Entry 4ZAK (X-ray diffraction, 2.82 A resolution); this record covers chains C and D of the 4 polymer chains in the assembly.

[Chain C]
Name: Protein Trav11, Va14Ja18/Vb8.2, Human nkt tcr alpha chain
Organism: Mus musculus
UniProtKB: chimeric construct of A0A0B4J1J9, A0N4Z0, K7N5M3: residues 1-93 from A0A0B4J1J9 (A0A0B4J1J9_MOUSE) positions 22-114 (UniProt number = residue number + 21); residues 94-112 from A0N4Z0 positions 2-20 (UniProt number = residue number - 92); residues 114-208 from K7N5M3 positions 116-210 (UniProt number = residue number + 2)
Chain sequence (209 residues; each row starts with the number of its first residue; numbering starts at 0):
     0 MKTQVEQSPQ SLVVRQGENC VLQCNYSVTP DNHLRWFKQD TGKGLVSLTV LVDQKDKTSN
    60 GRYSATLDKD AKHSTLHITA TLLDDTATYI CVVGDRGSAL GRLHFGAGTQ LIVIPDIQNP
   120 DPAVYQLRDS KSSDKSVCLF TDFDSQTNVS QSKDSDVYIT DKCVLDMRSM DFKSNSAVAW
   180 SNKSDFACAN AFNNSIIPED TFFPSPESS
Unresolved in the structure: 0-1, 205-208
Sequence notes: initiating methionine (0); conflict Ala98 (Thr6 in A0N4Z0), His103 (Tyr11 in A0N4Z0), Ala106 (Arg14 in A0N4Z0), Ile111 (Thr19 in A0N4Z0); linker (113)
Cystine bridges: Cys23-Cys90, Cys137-Cys187
Ligand contacts: 4LX (N-[(2S,3S,4R)-1-(alpha-D-galactopyranosyloxy)-3,4-dihydroxyoctadecan-2-yl]hexacosanethioamide): Pro29, Asp30, Asn31, Asp94, Arg95, Gly96
Reported in the primary citation:
  - binding site for 4LX: Arg95, Gly96

[Chain D]
Name: T cell antigen receptor beta chain 8.2, T-cell receptor beta-2 chain C region, Protein Trbc2
Organism: Mus musculus
UniProtKB: chimeric construct of A0A075B5J4, A0A5B9: residues 113-129 from A0A075B5J4 (A0A075B5J4_MOUSE) positions 2-18 (UniProt number = residue number - 111); residues 130-240 from A0A5B9 positions 18-128 (UniProt number = residue number - 112)
Chain sequence (241 residues; each row starts with the number of its first residue; numbering starts at 0):
     0 MEAAVTQSPR NKVAVTGGKV TLSCNQTNNH NNMYWYRQDT GHGLRLIHYS YGAGSTEKGD
    60 IPDGYKASRP SQENFSLILE LATPSQTSVY FCASGDEGYT QYFGPGTRLL VLEDLRNVTP
   120 PKVSLFEPSK AEISHTQKAT LVCLATGFYP DHVELSWWVN GKEVHSGVCT DPQPLKEQPA
   180 LNDSRYSLSS RLRVSATFWQ NPRNHFRCQV QFYGLSENDE WTQDRAKPVT QIVSAEAWGR
   240 A
Unresolved in the structure: 0-1
Sequence notes: engineered mutation Cys168 (Ser56 in A0A5B9), Ser186 (Cys74 in A0A5B9)
Cystine bridges: Cys23-Cys91, Cys142-Cys207

[Chain C / chain D interface]
Residue-residue contacts (92):
  His32(C) - Tyr98(D)
  Arg34(C) - Tyr98(D)
  Arg34(C) - Thr99(D)  hydrogen bond
  Phe36(C) - Phe102(D)  hydrophobic
  Gln38(C) - Gln37(D)  hydrogen bond
  Gln38(C) - Phe90(D)
  Gly41(C) - Arg107(D)
  Gly43(C) - Phe90(D)
  Leu44(C) - Leu43(D)  hydrophobic
  Leu44(C) - Phe102(D)  hydrophobic
  Val51(C) - Tyr98(D)
  Ile89(C) - Gln37(D)
  Arg95(C) - Tyr98(D)
  Gly96(C) - Tyr98(D)
  Ser97(C) - Glu96(D)
  Ser97(C) - Gly97(D)
  Ser97(C) - Tyr98(D)
  Ala98(C) - Asn31(D)
  Ala98(C) - Tyr33(D)
  Ala98(C) - Asp95(D)
  Ala98(C) - Glu96(D)  hydrogen bond (backbone-backbone)
  Ala98(C) - Gly97(D)  hydrogen bond (backbone-backbone)
  Arg101(C) - Tyr48(D)  hydrogen bond
  Arg101(C) - Asp59(D)  salt bridge
  Leu102(C) - Gln100(D)
  Phe104(C) - Tyr35(D)  hydrophobic
  Phe104(C) - Gly42(D)
  Phe104(C) - Leu43(D)
  Phe104(C) - Phe102(D)  hydrophobic
  Gly105(C) - Gly42(D)
  Ala106(C) - Gly40(D)
  Ala106(C) - His41(D)
  Ala106(C) - Gly42(D)
  Asp120(C) - His134(D)  salt bridge
  Tyr124(C) - Ser128(D)
  Tyr124(C) - Ala130(D)
  Tyr124(C) - Glu131(D)
  Tyr124(C) - His134(D)
  Tyr124(C) - Thr135(D)
  Gln125(C) - Ser128(D)
  Leu126(C) - Phe125(D)
  Leu126(C) - Glu126(D)
  Leu126(C) - Thr139(D)
  Leu126(C) - Val141(D)  hydrophobic
  Arg127(C) - Phe125(D)
  Arg127(C) - Glu126(D)  hydrogen bond (backbone-backbone)
  Asp128(C) - Leu124(D)
  Asp128(C) - Phe125(D)
  Ser129(C) - Leu124(D)  hydrogen bond (backbone-backbone)
  Ser129(C) - Glu126(D)
  Ser129(C) - Glu235(D)
  Lys134(C) - Phe125(D)
  Ser135(C) - Phe125(D)
  Val136(C) - Phe125(D)  hydrophobic
  Leu138(C) - Thr139(D)
  Thr140(C) - Arg192(D)
  Asp141(C) - Thr135(D)
  Asp141(C) - Arg192(D)  salt bridge
  Tyr157(C) - Leu174(D)  hydrophobic
  Tyr157(C) - Glu176(D)  hydrogen bond (side chain-backbone)
  Tyr157(C) - Gln177(D)  hydrogen bond
  Ile158(C) - Leu174(D)
  Thr159(C) - Asp170(D)
  Thr159(C) - Ser188(D)
  Thr159(C) - Arg190(D)  hydrogen bond
  Asp160(C) - Arg190(D)
  Cys162(C) - Cys168(D)  disulfide
  Cys162(C) - Thr169(D)
  Cys162(C) - Arg190(D)  hydrogen bond
  Val163(C) - Cys168(D)  hydrogen bond (backbone-side chain)
  Leu164(C) - Val167(D)
  Leu164(C) - Cys168(D)  hydrophobic
  Leu164(C) - Arg192(D)
  Asp165(C) - Ser165(D)
  Asp165(C) - Gly166(D)  hydrogen bond (backbone-backbone)
  Met166(C) - Lys137(D)
  Met166(C) - Arg192(D)
  Met166(C) - Val193(D)
  Met166(C) - Ser194(D)
  Arg167(C) - Ser165(D)  hydrogen bond (backbone-side chain)
  Met169(C) - Ser194(D)
  Phe171(C) - Lys137(D)
  Phe171(C) - Arg192(D)
  Ser173(C) - Arg192(D)  hydrogen bond
  Ser175(C) - Arg190(D)  hydrogen bond
  Ala176(C) - Arg190(D)
  Val177(C) - Ser188(D)
  Val177(C) - Arg190(D)
  Trp179(C) - Leu143(D)  hydrophobic
  Trp179(C) - Ser186(D)
  Phe201(C) - His134(D)
  Pro203(C) - Ala130(D)  hydrophobic
Also at the interface, not in a pair above, chain C (54 interface residues in all): Asn31, Lys42, Val49, Ser168
Also at the interface, not in a pair above, chain D (55 interface residues in all): Leu45, Tyr50, Pro104, Ser123, Pro127, Leu140, Lys175, Ala236
Disulfides between the chains: Cys162(C)-Cys168(D)

[Overview]
54 residues of chain C and 55 residues of chain D are in contact; the contacts include 1 disulfide bond, 16
hydrogen bonds and 3 salt bridges. Polar contacts include Arg101(C)-Asp59(D), Asp120(C)-His134(D) and
Asp141(C)-Arg192(D). Bound to chain C: compound 4LX. From the paper: a binding site for 4LX at Arg95(C) and
Gly96(C).
Here chain C is Protein Trav11, Va14Ja18/Vb8.2, Human nkt tcr alpha chain and chain D is T cell antigen
receptor beta chain 8.2, T-cell receptor beta-2 chain C region, Protein Trbc2, both from Mus musculus. Entry
4ZAK (Crystal structure of the mCD1d/DB06-1/iNKTCR ternary complex) was determined by X-ray diffraction.
